PDB entry 7LGE | electron microscopy, 5.60 A resolution (low resolution: residue-level contacts below are approximate; hydrogen-bond / salt-bridge calls are withheld) | chains A and D of the 4 polymer chains in the assembly

Chain A (and D):
Name: Capsid protein
Organism: Escherichia phage Qbeta
Notes: chain D of this document is another copy of the same molecule, construct and numbering; everything in this record applies to it too
UniProtKB: P03615 (CAPSD_BPQBE); residues 0-132 here correspond to UniProt positions 1-133 (UniProt number = residue number + 1)
Amino-acid sequence (133 residues; each row starts with the number of its first residue; numbering starts at 0):
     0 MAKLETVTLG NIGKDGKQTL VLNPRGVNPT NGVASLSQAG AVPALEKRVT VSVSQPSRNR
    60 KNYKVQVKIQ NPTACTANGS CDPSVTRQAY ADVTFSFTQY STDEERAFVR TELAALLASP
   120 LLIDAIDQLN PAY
Not modelled in the structure: 0
Swiss-Prot annotation at these positions:
  - site: Tyr89 (RNA-binding)

How chain A and chain D interact:
Disulfides between the chains: Cys80(A)-Cys74(D)
Contacting residue pairs (17):
  Arg24(A) - Asn129(D)
  Arg24(A) - Pro130(D)
  Gly25(A) - Pro130(D)
  Gly25(A) - Tyr132(D)
  Val26(A) - Tyr132(D)
  Pro28(A) - Tyr132(D)
  Asn77(A) - Asn77(D)
  Gly78(A) - Cys74(D)
  Gly78(A) - Thr75(D)
  Gly78(A) - Ala76(D)
  Gly78(A) - Asn77(D)
  Ser79(A) - Cys74(D)
  Ser79(A) - Thr75(D)
  Ser79(A) - Ala76(D)
  Ser79(A) - Thr85(D)
  Cys80(A) - Cys74(D)  disulfide
  Cys80(A) - Arg86(D)

In short:
Chain A and chain D form an interface of 8 and 9 residues respectively, with 1 disulfide bond.
Chain A and chain D are both Capsid protein (Escherichia phage Qbeta); the structure, Asymmetric unit for
phage Qbeta T=4 particle, was determined by electron microscopy together with 7LGF, 7LGG, 7LGH and 7LHD from
the same study.
